Entry 8EAG (electron microscopy, 3.01 A resolution); this record covers chains A and B of the 7 polymer chains in the assembly.

== Chain A ==
Molecule: Minichromosome maintenance protein MCM
Organism: Saccharolobus solfataricus P2
Notes: EC 3.6.4.12
UniProtKB: Q9UXG1 (MCM_SACS2); aligned to UniProt positions 2-609 over residues 2-609 (the alignment contains insertions or deletions, so no single offset holds)
Chain sequence (610 residues; each row starts with the number of its first residue; numbering starts at 0):
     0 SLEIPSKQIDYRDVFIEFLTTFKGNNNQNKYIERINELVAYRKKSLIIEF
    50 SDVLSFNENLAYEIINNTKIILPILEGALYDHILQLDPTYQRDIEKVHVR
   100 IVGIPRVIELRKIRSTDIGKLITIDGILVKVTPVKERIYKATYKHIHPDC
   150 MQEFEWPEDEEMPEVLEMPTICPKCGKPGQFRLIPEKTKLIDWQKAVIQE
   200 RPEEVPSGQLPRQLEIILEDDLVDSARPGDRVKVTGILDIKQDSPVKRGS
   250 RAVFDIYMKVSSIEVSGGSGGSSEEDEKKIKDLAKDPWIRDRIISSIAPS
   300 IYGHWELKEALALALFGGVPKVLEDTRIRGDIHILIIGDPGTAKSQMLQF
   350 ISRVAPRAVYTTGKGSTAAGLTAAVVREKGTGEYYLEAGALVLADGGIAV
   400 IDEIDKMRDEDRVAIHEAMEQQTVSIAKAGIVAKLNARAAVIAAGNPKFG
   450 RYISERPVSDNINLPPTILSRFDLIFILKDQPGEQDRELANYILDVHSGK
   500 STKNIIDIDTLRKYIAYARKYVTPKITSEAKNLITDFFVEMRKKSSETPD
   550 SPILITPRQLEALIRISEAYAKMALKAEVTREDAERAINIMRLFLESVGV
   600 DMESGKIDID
Unresolved in the structure: 0-104, 266-609
Differences from the reference sequence: expression tag (0-1); conflict Gly266 (Leu269 in Q9UXG1), Gly267 (Asp270 in Q9UXG1), Ser268 (Glu271 in Q9UXG1), Gly269 (Val272 in Q9UXG1), Gly270 (Ile273 in Q9UXG1), Ser271 (Ile274 in Q9UXG1)
Metal / ion sites: Zn2+: His144, Cys149, Cys171, Cys174

== Chain B ==
Molecule: Minichromosome maintenance protein MCM
Organism: Saccharolobus solfataricus P2
Notes: EC 3.6.4.12
UniProtKB: Q9UXG1 (MCM_SACS2); residue numbers follow UniProt; this construct covers 2-265, 269-612
Chain sequence (610 residues; each row starts with the number of its first residue; note: 3 numbers in that range are skipped by the numbering (no residue carries them; nothing is unmodelled there); numbering starts at 0):
     0 SLEIPSKQIDYRDVFIEFLTTFKGNNNQNKYIERINELVAYRKKSLIIEF
    50 SDVLSFNENLAYEIINNTKIILPILEGALYDHILQLDPTYQRDIEKVHVR
   100 IVGIPRVIELRKIRSTDIGKLITIDGILVKVTPVKERIYKATYKHIHPDC
   150 MQEFEWPEDEEMPEVLEMPTICPKCGKPGQFRLIPEKTKLIDWQKAVIQE
   200 RPEEVPSGQLPRQLEIILEDDLVDSARPGDRVKVTGILDIKQDSPVKRGS
   250 RAVFDIYMKVSSIEVS
   269 GGSGGSSEEDEKKIKDLAKDPWIRDRIISSIAPSIYGHWELKEALALALF
   319 GGVPKVLEDTRIRGDIHILIIGDPGTAKSQMLQFISRVAPRAVYTTGKGS
   369 TAAGLTAAVVREKGTGEYYLEAGALVLADGGIAVIDEIDKMRDEDRVAIH
   419 EAMEQQTVSIAKAGIVAKLNARAAVIAAGNPKFGRYISERPVSDNINLPP
   469 TILSRFDLIFILKDQPGEQDRELANYILDVHSGKSTKNIIDIDTLRKYIA
   519 YARKYVTPKITSEAKNLITDFFVEMRKKSSETPDSPILITPRQLEALIRI
   569 SEAYAKMALKAEVTREDAERAINIMRLFLESVGVDMESGKIDID
Unresolved in the structure: 0-6, 269-274, 605-612
Differences from the reference sequence: expression tag (0-1); conflict Gly269 (Leu in Q9UXG1), Gly270 (Asp in Q9UXG1), Ser271 (Glu in Q9UXG1), Gly272 (Val in Q9UXG1), Gly273 (Ile in Q9UXG1), Ser274 (Ile in Q9UXG1)
Metal / ion sites: Zn2+: His144, Cys149, Cys171, Cys174; Mg2+: Ser347 (together with 08T)
Residues lining bound ligands: 08T ([[[(2R,3S,4R,5R)-5-(6-aminopurin-9-yl)-3,4-bis(oxidanyl)oxolan-2-yl]methoxy-oxidanyl-phosphoryl]oxy-oxidanyl-phosphoryl]oxy-tris(fluoranyl)beryllium): Ser302, Ile303, Tyr304, His306, Asp341, Pro342, Gly343, Thr344, Ala345, Lys346, Ser347, Gln348, Glu405, Asn448, Leu491, Ile495
UniProt features mapped onto this chain:
  - motif: Ser472 to Asp475 (Arginine finger)
  - binding site (ATP): Gly340 to Ser347
What the authors report for this chain:
  - catalytic residues: Glu405 (citing earlier work)

== Interface between chain A and chain B ==
Contacting residue pairs (46; chain A residue first):
  Arg113(A) - Asp191(B)
  Arg113(A) - Val222(B)
  Arg113(A) - Asp223(B)  salt bridge
  Ser114(A) - Glu135(B)
  Ser114(A) - Leu189(B)
  Ser114(A) - Asp191(B)  hydrogen bond (backbone-side chain)
  Ile117(A) - Leu189(B)  hydrophobic
  Val128(A) - Val434(B)
  Lys129(A) - Gly432(B)
  Glu159(A) - Arg181(B)  salt bridge
  Glu166(A) - Arg181(B)  salt bridge
  Thr169(A) - Gln179(B)  hydrogen bond
  Gln198(A) - Val434(B)  hydrogen bond (side chain-backbone)
  Gln198(A) - Ala435(B)
  Pro201(A) - Lys436(B)
  Pro201(A) - Asn438(B)  hydrogen bond (backbone-side chain)
  Ser206(A) - Arg226(B)
  Ser206(A) - Asp397(B)  hydrogen bond
  Ser206(A) - Gly398(B)
  Ser206(A) - Arg440(B)
  Gly207(A) - Arg226(B)
  Gly207(A) - Val394(B)
  Gly207(A) - Asp397(B)  hydrogen bond (backbone-side chain)
  Leu209(A) - Leu388(B)
  Leu209(A) - Glu389(B)
  Leu209(A) - Ala390(B)
  Pro210(A) - Leu437(B)
  Arg211(A) - Val133(B)
  Arg211(A) - Asp223(B)  salt bridge
  Asp238(A) - Pro184(B)
  Gln241(A) - Pro184(B)
  Pro244(A) - Met167(B)
  Arg247(A) - Val245(B)
  Gly248(A) - Asp242(B)
  Ser249(A) - Glu163(B)
  Ser249(A) - Val164(B)
  Ser249(A) - Gln241(B)  hydrogen bond (side chain-backbone)
  Ser249(A) - Asp242(B)  hydrogen bond (side chain-backbone)
  Ala251(A) - Ile137(B)
  Ala251(A) - Glu163(B)
  Val252(A) - Glu135(B)
  Val252(A) - Trp192(B)  hydrophobic
  Phe253(A) - Lys134(B)
  Phe253(A) - Glu135(B)  hydrogen bond (backbone-backbone)
  Phe253(A) - Ile137(B)  hydrophobic
  Ile255(A) - Glu135(B)
Other interface residues (no listed pair), chain A (32 interface residues in all): Arg110, Pro162, Val204, Pro205, Gln208, Ile239, Asp254
Other interface residues (no listed pair), chain B (44 interface residues in all): Pro132, Arg136, Lys143, Leu165, Leu182, Glu185, Ile190, Gln193, Ala225, Pro227, Ser243, Pro244

== In short ==
32 residues of chain A face 44 of chain B across their interface, with 9 hydrogen bonds and 4 salt bridges.
Among the polar pairs are Arg113(A)-Asp223(B), Glu159(A)-Arg181(B) and Glu166(A)-Arg181(B). Ligands of chain
B: compound 08T. UniProt lists 8 ATP-binding residues on chain B. From the paper: the catalytic residue
Glu405(B).
Chain A and chain B are both Minichromosome maintenance protein MCM (Saccharolobus solfataricus P2); the
structure, SsoMCM hexamer bound to Mg/ADP-BeFx and 12-mer oligo-dT. Class 2, was determined by electron
microscopy (same publication as 8EAF, 8EAH, 8EAJ, 8EAK, 8EAL and 8EAM).
